9FDJ - chains B and D of the 4 polymer chains in the assembly; structure by X-ray diffraction, 1.70 A resolution.

== Chain B (and D) ==
Protein: NADH-quinone oxidoreductase subunit F
Source organism: Aquifex aeolicus VF5
Notes: chain D of this document is another copy of the same molecule, construct and numbering; everything in this record applies to it too
Reference sequence: O66841 (NUOF_AQUAE); residues 1-426 here = UniProt positions 1-426
Amino-acid sequence (434 residues; numbered 1 to 434; the number before each row is that of its first residue):
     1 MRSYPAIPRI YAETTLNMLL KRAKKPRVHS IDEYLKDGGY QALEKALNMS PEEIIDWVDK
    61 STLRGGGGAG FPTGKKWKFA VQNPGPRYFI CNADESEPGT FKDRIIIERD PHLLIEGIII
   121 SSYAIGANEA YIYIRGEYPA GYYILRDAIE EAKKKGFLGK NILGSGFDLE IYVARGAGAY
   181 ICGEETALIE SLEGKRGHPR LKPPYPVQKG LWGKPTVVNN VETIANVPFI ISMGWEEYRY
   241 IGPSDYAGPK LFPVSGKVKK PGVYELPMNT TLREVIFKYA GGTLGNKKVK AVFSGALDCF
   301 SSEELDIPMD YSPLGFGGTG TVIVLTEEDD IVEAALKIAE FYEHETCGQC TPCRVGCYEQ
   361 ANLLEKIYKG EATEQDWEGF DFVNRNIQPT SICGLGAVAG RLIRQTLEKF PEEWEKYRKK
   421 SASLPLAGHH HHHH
Not modelled in the structure: 1-2, 419-434 (chain D: 419-434)
Sequence notes: engineered mutation G66 (Arg in O66841); expression tag (427-434)
Metal / ion sites: Na+ site 1: D94, A179; Na+ site 2 near E108 (its only coordinating residue here); 4Fe-4S cluster Fe: C347, C350, C353, C393
Small-molecule neighbours:
  - FMN (flavin mononucleotide): G65, G66, G67, G68, F71, K76, N92, D94, E95, S96, Y180, I181, G183, E184, E185, V218, N219, N220, T223, G394, L395
  - NADH (NAI; 1,4-dihydronicotinamide adenine dinucleotide): A69, F71, K76, F79, E185, K202, Y205, P206, V207, V218
  - 4Fe-4S cluster (SF4): I181, P199, T346, C347, G348, Q349, C350, C353, S391, I392, C393, L395, G396
Curated features (UniProtKB/Swiss-Prot):
  - binding site (NAD(+)): G65, G67 to G74
  - binding site (FMN): G176 to T223
  - binding site ([4Fe-4S] cluster): C347, C350, C353, C393

== How chain B and chain D interact ==
Contacting residue pairs (6):
  R9(B) with K154(D); K155(D), hydrogen bond (side chain-backbone); F157(D); L163(D)
  Y11(B) with K154(D)
  R27(B) with K160(D)
Interface residues without a listed pair, chain B (4 interface residues in all): P26
Interface residues without a listed pair, chain D (7 interface residues in all): K153, G156

== Overview ==
4 residues of chain B and 7 residues of chain D are in contact; the contacts include 1 hydrogen bond. The
hydrogen-bonded pair is R9(B)-K155(D). Chain B binds 4Fe-4S cluster, flavin mononucleotide and NADH.
Chain B and chain D are both NADH-quinone oxidoreductase subunit F (Aquifex aeolicus VF5); the structure,
Crystal structure of the NuoEF variant R66G (NuoF) from Aquifex aeolicus bound to NADH under anoxic ..., was
determined by X-ray diffraction, deposited together with 9FDK, 9FDV, 9FE0, 9FE5, 9FE7, 9FE8 and 6 further
entries.
